PDB entry 1XJV | X-ray diffraction, 1.73 A resolution | chains B and A

== Chain B ==
Molecule: hT10 d(TTAGGGTTAG)
Sequence (10 nucleotides; each row starts with the number of its first residue):
     1 TTAGGGTTAG

== Chain A ==
Molecule: Protection of telomeres 1
Source organism: Homo sapiens
Notes: fragment: splicing variant 2 (hPOT1V2)
UniProt: Q9NUX5 (POTE1_HUMAN); residues 6-299 here = UniProt positions 6-299
Chain sequence (294 residues; each row starts with the number of its first residue):
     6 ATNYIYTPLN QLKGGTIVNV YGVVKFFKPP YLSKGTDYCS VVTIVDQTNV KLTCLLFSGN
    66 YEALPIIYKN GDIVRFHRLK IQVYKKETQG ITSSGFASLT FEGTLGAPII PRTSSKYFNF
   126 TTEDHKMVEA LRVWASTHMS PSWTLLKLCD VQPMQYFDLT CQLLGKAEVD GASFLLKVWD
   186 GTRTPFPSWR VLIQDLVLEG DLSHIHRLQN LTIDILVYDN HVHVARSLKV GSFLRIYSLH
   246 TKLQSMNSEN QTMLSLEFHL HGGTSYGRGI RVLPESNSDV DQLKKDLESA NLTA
Unresolved in the structure: 146-148
Curated features (UniProtKB/Swiss-Prot):
  - region (DNA-binding): Lys33 to Thr48, Ser270 to Arg273
  - site: Ser243 (DNA-binding)
  - natural variant: Ile78 (I78T: In TPDS3; uncertain significance), Tyr89 (Y89C: In TPDS3), Gln94 (Q94E: In TPDS3), Gly95 (G95C: In TPDS3), Arg137 (R137H: In TPDS3), Asp224 (D224N: In TPDS3), Leu259 (L259S: In PFBMFT8; uncertain significance), Ser270 (S270N: In TPDS3), Arg273 (R273L: In TPDS3; R273Q: In TPDS3)

== Chain B / chain A interface ==
Contacting residue pairs (45; chain B residue first):
  DT1(B) with Thr41(A), hydrogen bond to the base; Asp42(A), base contact
  DT2(B) with Ser38(A), hydrogen bond to the base; Lys39(A), hydrogen bond to the phosphate; Gly40(A), sugar contact; Thr41(A), hydrogen bond to the base; Asp42(A), hydrogen bond to the base; Phe62(A), stacking on the base
  DA3(B) with Tyr36(A), hydrogen bond to the phosphate; Ser38(A), phosphate contact; Lys39(A), hydrogen bond to the phosphate; Cys44(A), sugar contact; Leu60(A), base contact; Phe62(A), base contact; Ile96(A), base contact
  DG4(B) with Lys33(A), salt bridge to the phosphate; Val46(A), phosphate contact; Leu60(A), sugar contact; Gln87(A), base contact; Tyr89(A), stacking on the base; Gln94(A), base contact
  DG5(B) with Lys30(A), base contact; Phe31(A), stacking on the base; Lys33(A), hydrogen bond to the phosphate; Val46(A), sugar contact; Thr48(A), hydrogen bond to the base; Thr58(A), base contact; Tyr271(A), base contact
  DG6(B) with Lys33(A), salt bridge to the phosphate; Ser270(A), hydrogen bond to the phosphate; Tyr271(A), sugar contact
  DT7(B) with Tyr161(A), stacking on the base; Ser243(A), hydrogen bond to the base; Tyr271(A), stacking on the base; Arg273(A), hydrogen bond to the base
  DT8(B) with Tyr161(A), base contact; His245(A), hydrogen bond to the base; His266(A), stacking on the base; Gly267(A), sugar contact; Arg273(A), sugar contact
  DG10(B) with Tyr223(A), stacking on the base; Asp224(A), hydrogen bond to the base; Lys247(A), salt bridge to the phosphate; His266(A), hydrogen bond to the base; Gly267(A), hydrogen bond to the base
Other interface residues (no listed pair), chain A (31 interface residues in all): Thr269

== In short ==
The interface between chain B and chain A involves 9 residues on one side and 31 on the other; the contacts
include 16 hydrogen bonds, 3 salt bridges and 7 aromatic stacking contacts. Polar contacts include
DT1(B)-Thr41(A), DT2(B)-Ser38(A) and DT2(B)-Thr41(A).
Chain B is hT10 d(TTAGGGTTAG) and chain A is Protection of telomeres 1 (Homo sapiens); the structure, Crystal
structure of human POT1 bound to telomeric single-stranded DNA (TTAGGGTTAG), was determined by X-ray
diffraction.
